7SQP - chains A and B; structure by X-ray diffraction, 2.53 A resolution.

Chain A:
Protein: Protein E7 peptide, Beta-2-microglobulin, MHC class I antigen chimera
Source organism: Human papillomavirus type 16
UniProtKB: chimeric construct of P03129, P16213, A0A678ZGP6: residues 1-12 from P03129 (VE7_HPV16) positions 11-22 (UniProt number = residue number + 10); residues 25-123 from P16213 positions 21-119 (UniProt number = residue number - 4); residues 144-418 from A0A678ZGP6 positions 25-299 (UniProt number = residue number - 119)
Amino-acid sequence (427 residues; numbered 1 to 424 plus 14 insertion-coded residues; 11 numbers in that range are skipped by the numbering (no residue carries them; nothing is unmodelled there); the number before each row is that of its first residue; a row labelled like 13A-13N holds insertion residues (13A, then the next letters in order)):
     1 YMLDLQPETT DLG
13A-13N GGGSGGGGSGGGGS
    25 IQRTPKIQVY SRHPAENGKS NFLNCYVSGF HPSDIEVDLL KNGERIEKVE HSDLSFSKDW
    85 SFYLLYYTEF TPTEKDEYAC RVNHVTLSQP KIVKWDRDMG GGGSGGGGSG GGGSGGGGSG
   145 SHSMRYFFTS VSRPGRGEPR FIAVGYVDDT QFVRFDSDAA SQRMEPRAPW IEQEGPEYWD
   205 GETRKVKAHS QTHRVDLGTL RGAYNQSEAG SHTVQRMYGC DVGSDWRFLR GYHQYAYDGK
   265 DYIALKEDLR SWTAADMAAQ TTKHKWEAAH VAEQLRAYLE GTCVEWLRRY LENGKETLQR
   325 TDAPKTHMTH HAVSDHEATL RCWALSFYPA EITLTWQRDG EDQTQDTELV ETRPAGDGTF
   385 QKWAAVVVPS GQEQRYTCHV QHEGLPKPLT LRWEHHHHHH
Disordered / not traced: 13A-13N, 123-142, 363-366, 418-424
Construct notes: linker (13, 13A-13N, 124-143); engineered mutation Ala227 (Tyr108 in A0A678ZGP6); expression tag (419-424)
Curated features (UniProtKB/Swiss-Prot):
  - motif: Leu12 (LXCXE motif)
Disulfides: Cys49-Cys104, Cys244-Cys307, Cys346-Cys402

Chain B:
Protein: VHH
Source organism: Homo sapiens
Notes: antibody fragment or engineered binder
Amino-acid sequence (116 residues; numbered 3 to 118; the number before each row is that of its first residue):
     3 EVKLVESGGG LVQPGGSLRL SCAASGSIFS INTMGWYRQT PGKQRDLVAD ISSGGSTKYG
    63 DSVKGRFTIS RDNTKNTVYL QMNSLKPEDT AVYYCYGLSY SNDDYWGQGT QVTVSS
Disulfides: Cys24-Cys97

How chain A and chain B interact:
Pairs across the interface (43; chain A residue first):
  Leu64(A) - Leu100(B)  hydrophobic
  Leu64(A) - Asn104(B)
  Asn66(A) - Asn34(B)  hydrogen bond (backbone-side chain)
  Asn66(A) - Tyr102(B)
  Asn66(A) - Asn104(B)
  Gly67(A) - Asn34(B)
  Gly67(A) - Thr35(B)  hydrogen bond (backbone-side chain)
  Gly67(A) - Leu100(B)
  Gly67(A) - Ser101(B)
  Gly67(A) - Asn104(B)  hydrogen bond (backbone-side chain)
  Glu68(A) - Asn34(B)  hydrogen bond
  Glu68(A) - Thr35(B)
  Glu68(A) - Ser54(B)
  Arg69(A) - Leu49(B)
  Arg69(A) - Asp52(B)  salt bridge
  Arg69(A) - Lys60(B)
  Glu101(A) - Tyr102(B)
  Glu101(A) - Ser103(B)  hydrogen bond
  Glu101(A) - Asn104(B)  hydrogen bond (backbone-side chain)
  Tyr102(A) - Asn104(B)
  Ala103(A) - Asn104(B)
  Arg105(A) - Tyr39(B)
  Arg105(A) - Tyr98(B)  hydrogen bond
  Arg105(A) - Leu100(B)
  Asn107(A) - Tyr39(B)
  Asn107(A) - Arg47(B)  hydrogen bond (side chain-backbone)
  His108(A) - Gln46(B)
  Val109(A) - Lys45(B)
  Val109(A) - Gln46(B)
  Thr110(A) - Lys45(B)
  Leu111(A) - Gln46(B)
  Ser112(A) - Lys45(B)
  Ser112(A) - Arg47(B)  hydrogen bond (backbone-side chain)
  Gln113(A) - Arg47(B)
  Gln113(A) - Trp108(B)
  Pro114(A) - Tyr39(B)  hydrophobic
  Pro114(A) - Trp108(B)
  Ile116(A) - Leu100(B)  hydrophobic
  Ile116(A) - Asn104(B)
  Ile116(A) - Asp106(B)
  Lys118(A) - Ser103(B)  hydrogen bond (side chain-backbone)
  Lys118(A) - Asn104(B)
  Lys118(A) - Asp105(B)  salt bridge
Other interface residues (no listed pair), chain A (22 interface residues in all): Glu60, Asp62, Lys65
Other interface residues (no listed pair), chain B (21 interface residues in all): Asp48, Ser58

Overview:
Chain A and chain B form an interface of 22 and 21 residues respectively, with 10 hydrogen bonds and 2 salt
bridges. Among the polar pairs are Arg69(A)-Asp52(B), Lys118(A)-Asp105(B) and Asn66(A)-Asn34(B).
Here chain A is Protein E7 peptide, Beta-2-microglobulin, MHC class I antigen chimera (Human papillomavirus
type 16) and chain B is VHH (Homo sapiens). Entry 7SQP (Single chain trimer HLA-A*02:01 (Y108C) with HPV.16 E7
peptide YMLDLQPETTDL) was determined by X-ray diffraction (same publication as 7SR0, 7SR3, 7SR4, 7SR5, 7SRK,
7SSH, 7ST3 and 7STG).
